6XZQ - chains I and B of the 8 polymer chains in the assembly; structure by electron microscopy, 3.60 A resolution.

Chain I:
Molecule: 47-nt RNA strand
Sequence (47 nucleotides; row label = number of the first residue in the row):
     1 AGUAGAAACAAGGGUAUUUUUCUUUACUAGUCUACCCUGCUUUUGCU
Disordered / not traced: 15-34, 40-47

Chain B:
Molecule: RNA-directed RNA polymerase catalytic subunit
Source organism: Influenza C virus (strain C/Johannesburg/1/1966)
Notes: EC 2.7.7.48
UniProtKB: Q9IMP4 (RDRP_INCJH); residue numbers follow UniProt; this construct covers 1-754
Amino-acid sequence (754 residues; numbered 1 to 754; the number before each row is that of its first residue):
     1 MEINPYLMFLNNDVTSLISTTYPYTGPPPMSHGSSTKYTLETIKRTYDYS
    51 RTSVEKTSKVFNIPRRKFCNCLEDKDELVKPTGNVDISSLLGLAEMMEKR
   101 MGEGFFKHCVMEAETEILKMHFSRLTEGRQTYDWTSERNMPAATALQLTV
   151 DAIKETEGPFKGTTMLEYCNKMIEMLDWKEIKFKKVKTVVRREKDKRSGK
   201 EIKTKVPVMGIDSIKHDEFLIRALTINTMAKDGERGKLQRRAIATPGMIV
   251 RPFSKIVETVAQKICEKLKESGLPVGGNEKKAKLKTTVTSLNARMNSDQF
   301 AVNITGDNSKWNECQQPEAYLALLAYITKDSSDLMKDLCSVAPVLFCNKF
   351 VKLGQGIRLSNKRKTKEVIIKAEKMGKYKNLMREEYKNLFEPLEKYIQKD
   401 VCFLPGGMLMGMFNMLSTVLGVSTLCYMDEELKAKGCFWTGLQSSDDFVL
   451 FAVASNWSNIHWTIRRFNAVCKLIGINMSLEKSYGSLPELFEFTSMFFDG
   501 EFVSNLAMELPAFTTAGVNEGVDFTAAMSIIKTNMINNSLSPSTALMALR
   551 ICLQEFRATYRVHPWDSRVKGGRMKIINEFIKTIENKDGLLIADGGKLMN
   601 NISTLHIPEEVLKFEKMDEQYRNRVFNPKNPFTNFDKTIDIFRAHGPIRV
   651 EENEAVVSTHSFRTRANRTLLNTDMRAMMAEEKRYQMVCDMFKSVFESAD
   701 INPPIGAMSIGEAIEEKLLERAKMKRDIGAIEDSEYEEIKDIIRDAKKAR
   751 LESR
Disordered / not traced: 30-34, 187-210, 232-241, 636-652
Swiss-Prot annotation at these positions:
  - region: Arg251 to Glu258 (Promoter-binding site)
  - motif (Nuclear localization signal): Val189 to Arg197, Lys205 to Glu218

Interface between chain I and chain B:
Residue-residue contacts (6; chain I residue first):
  A8(I) - Gln355(B)  phosphate contact
  A8(I) - Arg358(B)  sugar contact
  C9(I) - Arg358(B)  salt bridge to the phosphate
  G13(I) - Asn672(B)  hydrogen bond to the sugar
  G39(I) - Arg665(B)  salt bridge to the phosphate
  G39(I) - Arg668(B)  phosphate contact
Other interface residues (no listed pair), chain I (6 interface residues in all): A7, G12
Other interface residues (no listed pair), chain B (9 interface residues in all): Lys37, Gly356, Glu367, Thr669

In short:
6 residues of chain I face 9 of chain B across their interface, with 1 hydrogen bond and 2 salt bridges. Polar
pairs include G13(I)-Asn672(B), C9(I)-Arg358(B) and G39(I)-Arg665(B).
Chain I is a 47-nt RNA strand and chain B is RNA-directed RNA polymerase catalytic subunit (Influenza C virus
(strain C/Johannesburg/1/1966)); the structure, Influenza C virus polymerase in complex with human ANP32A -
Subclass 1, was determined by electron microscopy (same publication as 6XZD, 6XZG, 6XZP, 6XZR and 6Y0C).
